1UR8 - chains A and B; structure by X-ray diffraction, 1.90 A resolution.

# Chain A (and B)
Name: Chitinase B
From: Serratia marcescens
Notes: EC 3.2.1.14; chain B of this document is another copy of the same molecule, construct and numbering; everything in this record applies to it too
UniProt: Q54276 (Q54276); residue numbers follow UniProt; this construct covers 1-499
Amino-acid sequence (499 residues; row label = number of the first residue in the row):
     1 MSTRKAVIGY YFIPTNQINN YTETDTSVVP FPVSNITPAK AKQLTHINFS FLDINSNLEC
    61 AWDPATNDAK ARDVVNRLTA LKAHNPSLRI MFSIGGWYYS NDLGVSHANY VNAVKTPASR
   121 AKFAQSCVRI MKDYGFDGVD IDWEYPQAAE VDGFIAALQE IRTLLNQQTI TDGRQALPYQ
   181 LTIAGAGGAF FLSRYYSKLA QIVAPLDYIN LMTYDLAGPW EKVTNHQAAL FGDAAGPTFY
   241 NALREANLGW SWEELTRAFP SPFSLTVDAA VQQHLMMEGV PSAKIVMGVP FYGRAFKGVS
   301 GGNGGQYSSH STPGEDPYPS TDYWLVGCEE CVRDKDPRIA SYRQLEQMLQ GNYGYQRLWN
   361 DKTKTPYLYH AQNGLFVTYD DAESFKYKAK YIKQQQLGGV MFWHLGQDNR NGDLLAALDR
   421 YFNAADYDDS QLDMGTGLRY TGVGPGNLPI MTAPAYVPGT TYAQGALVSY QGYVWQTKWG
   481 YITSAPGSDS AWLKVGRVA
Unresolved in the structure: 1-2
Cystine bridges: C328-C331
From the paper describing this entry:
  - catalytic residues: D142, E144 (citing earlier work)
  - binding site for the ligand GDL: D142, M212, Y214, D215
  - mutagenesis - D142N (26-fold), M212A: increased binding to HM508
  - mutagenesis - D142N (59-fold), M212A (8-fold): decreased catalytic activity
  - mutagenesis - D142N: abolished catalytic activity on HM508
  - conformationally variable residues (side-chain flip): M212
  - binding site for N-acetylglucosamine: W403, Q407

# Chain A / chain B interface
Pairs across the interface (43; chain A residue first):
  D102(A) with T483(B), hydrogen bond
  L103(A) with T461(B)
  Q147(A) with T483(B); S484(B)
  F190(A) with W479(B), hydrophobic
  S193(A) with W479(B); S490(B), hydrogen bond
  R194(A) with T483(B)
  W220(A) with Y481(B), hydrogen bond (backbone-side chain)
  Y240(A) with E253(B), hydrogen bond; K478(B); W479(B), hydrophobic
  A242(A) with W479(B), hydrophobic
  R244(A) with W252(B), hydrogen bond (backbone-backbone); E253(B), salt bridge
  E245(A) with S251(B), hydrogen bond; W252(B), hydrogen bond (side chain-backbone); E253(B), hydrogen bond (side chain-backbone); K478(B), salt bridge; S490(B)
  A246(A) with S490(B)
  S251(A) with E245(B), hydrogen bond
  W252(A) with Y240(B); R244(B), hydrogen bond (backbone-backbone); E245(B); W252(B); L255(B); T256(B), hydrogen bond
  E253(A) with Y240(B); E245(B), hydrogen bond (backbone-side chain)
  L255(A) with W252(B)
  T256(A) with W252(B), hydrogen bond
  T461(A) with L103(B)
  K478(A) with E245(B), salt bridge
  W479(A) with F190(B), hydrophobic; A242(B), hydrophobic
  Y481(A) with W220(B), hydrogen bond (side chain-backbone)
  T483(A) with D102(B), hydrogen bond; L103(B); R194(B), hydrogen bond
  S484(A) with Q147(B)
  S488(A) with Q147(B)
  S490(A) with E245(B)
Interface residues without a listed pair, chain A (31 interface residues in all): A148, N247, G249, W250, G459, D489
Interface residues without a listed pair, chain B (29 interface residues in all): S193, N247, G249, W250, G459, S488, D489

# Summary
The interface between chain A and chain B involves 31 residues on one side and 29 on the other, with 16
hydrogen bonds and 3 salt bridges. Polar pairs include R244(A)-E253(B), E245(A)-K478(B) and D102(A)-T483(B).
From the paper: catalytic residues D142(A) and E144(A); D142N and M212A of chain A increase binding to HM508.
Chain A and chain B are both Chitinase B (Serratia marcescens); the structure, Interactions of a family 18
chitinase with the designed inhibitor HM508, and its degradation product, chitobiono-delta-lactone, was
determined by X-ray diffraction together with 1UR9 from the same study.
